1ZVL - chains A and B; structure by X-ray diffraction, 2.50 A resolution.

[Chain A (and B)]
Name: Nitric-oxide synthase, brain
Source organism: Rattus norvegicus
Notes: EC 1.14.13.39; fragment: neuronal oxide synthase oxygenase domain; chain B of this document is another copy of the same molecule, construct and numbering; everything in this record applies to it too
UniProtKB: P29476 (NOS1_RAT); residue numbers follow UniProt; this construct covers 298-716
Chain sequence (420 residues; numbered 297 to 716; the number before each row is that of its first residue):
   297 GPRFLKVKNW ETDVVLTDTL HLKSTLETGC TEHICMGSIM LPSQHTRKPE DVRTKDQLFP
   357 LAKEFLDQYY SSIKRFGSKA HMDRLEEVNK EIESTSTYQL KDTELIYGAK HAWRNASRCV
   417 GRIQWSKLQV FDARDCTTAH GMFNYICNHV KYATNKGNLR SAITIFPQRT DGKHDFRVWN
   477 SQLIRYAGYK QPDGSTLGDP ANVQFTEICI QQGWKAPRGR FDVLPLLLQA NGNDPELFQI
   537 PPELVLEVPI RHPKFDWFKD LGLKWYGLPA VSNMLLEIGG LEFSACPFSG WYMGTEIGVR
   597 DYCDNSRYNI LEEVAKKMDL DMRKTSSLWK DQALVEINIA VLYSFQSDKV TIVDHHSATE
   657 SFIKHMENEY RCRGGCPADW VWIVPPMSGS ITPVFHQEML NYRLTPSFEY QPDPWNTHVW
Construct notes: cloning artifact (297)
Metal / ion sites: Zn2+: C326, C331 (shared with C326(B), C331(B) of chain B); heme Fe near C415 (its only coordinating residue here)
Ligand contacts:
  - arginine (ARG): Q478, Y562, P565, V567, W587, Y588, E592, I593, D597
  - tetrahydrobiopterin (H4B), molecule 1: W306, W676, F691, H692, Q693, E694
  - tetrahydrobiopterin (H4B), molecule 2: S334, M336, R596, V677, W678
  - heme (HEM): W409, A412, R414, C415, V416, G417, Q420, L424, S457, M570, F584, S585, G586, W587, M589, E592, V649, W678, F704, Y706
Curated features (UniProtKB/Swiss-Prot):
  - binding site ((6R)-L-erythro-5,6,7,8-tetrahydrobiopterin): S334, V677, W678, F691
  - binding site (heme b): C415, Y706
  - binding site (L-arginine): Q478, W587, Y588, E592
  - mutagenesis: Y588 (Y588F: No decrease in nitric-oxide synthase activity; Y588H: 50% decrease of nitric-oxide synthase activity; Y588S: 30% decrease of nitric-oxide synthase activity)

[Interface between chain A and chain B]
Contacting residue pairs - 123 pairs, chain A then chain B:
  L301(A) with I330(B), hydrophobic
  W306(A) with M336(B); L337(B), hydrophobic
  E307(A) with N601(B)
  H317(A) with I330(B)
  S320(A) with H329(B)
  T321(A) with H329(B), hydrogen bond (backbone-side chain)
  L322(A) with H329(B), hydrogen bond (backbone-side chain)
  E323(A) with E328(B); H329(B), salt bridge
  T324(A) with T327(B); E328(B), hydrogen bond (backbone-backbone); I330(B)
  C326(A) with C326(B), hydrophobic; T327(B); E328(B), hydrogen bond (backbone-backbone); C331(B), hydrophobic
  T327(A) with T324(B); C326(B)
  E328(A) with E323(B); T324(B), hydrogen bond (backbone-backbone); C326(B); E328(B)
  H329(A) with S320(B); T321(B), hydrogen bond (side chain-backbone); L322(B), hydrogen bond (side chain-backbone); E323(B), salt bridge; T324(B); Y698(B)
  I330(A) with L301(B), hydrophobic; T324(B); L696(B), hydrophobic; N697(B)
  C331(A) with C326(B), hydrophobic; C331(B), hydrophobic; N697(B), hydrogen bond (backbone-backbone)
  M332(A) with L301(B), hydrophobic; L696(B), hydrophobic
  S334(A) with W676(B); E694(B); M695(B), hydrogen bond (side chain-backbone)
  I335(A) with V303(B), hydrophobic; E694(B)
  M336(A) with W306(B); E694(B), hydrogen bond (backbone-side chain)
  L337(A) with W306(B), hydrophobic
  V595(A) with S686(B)
  R596(A) with S686(B); F691(B); H692(B)
  D600(A) with H692(B)
  N601(A) with E307(B)
  S602(A) with E307(B)
  T621(A) with D650(B), hydrogen bond; H652(B); S653(B), hydrogen bond
  S622(A) with L638(B); Q642(B); D650(B)
  S623(A) with I635(B)
  L624(A) with N634(B); I635(B), hydrophobic; L638(B), hydrophobic; H651(B); H652(B)
  D627(A) with V631(B); H651(B), salt bridge; H652(B), salt bridge; M683(B); S684(B), hydrogen bond; I687(B)
  Q628(A) with V631(B); E632(B); I635(B)
  L630(A) with I687(B), hydrophobic
  V631(A) with D627(B); Q628(B); V631(B), hydrophobic
  E632(A) with Q628(B)
  N634(A) with L624(B)
  I635(A) with S623(B); L624(B), hydrophobic; Q628(B)
  L638(A) with S622(B); L624(B), hydrophobic
  Q642(A) with S622(B), hydrogen bond
  D650(A) with T621(B), hydrogen bond; S622(B), hydrogen bond
  H651(A) with L624(B); D627(B), salt bridge
  H652(A) with T621(B); L624(B); D627(B), salt bridge
  W676(A) with S334(B); V677(B), hydrophobic
  V677(A) with W676(B), hydrophobic
  P682(A) with G685(B); S686(B), hydrogen bond (backbone-side chain)
  M683(A) with D627(B)
  S684(A) with D627(B), hydrogen bond; P682(B); M683(B); S684(B)
  G685(A) with P682(B)
  S686(A) with V595(B); R596(B); D600(B), hydrogen bond; P682(B), hydrogen bond (backbone-backbone)
  I687(A) with L607(B), hydrophobic; K626(B); L630(B), hydrophobic
  F691(A) with R596(B)
  H692(A) with R596(B); D600(B)
  E694(A) with S334(B); I335(B); M336(B), hydrogen bond (side chain-backbone)
  M695(A) with S334(B), hydrogen bond (backbone-side chain)
  L696(A) with I330(B), hydrophobic; M332(B), hydrophobic
  N697(A) with I330(B); C331(B), hydrogen bond (backbone-backbone)
  Y698(A) with H329(B)
Interface residues without a listed pair, chain A (63 interface residues in all): K302, V303, G325, G333, L607, K626, Q693
Interface residues without a listed pair, chain B (63 interface residues in all): H317, G325, G333, Q693, R699

[Summary]
Chain A and chain B each contribute 63 residues to their interface, with 23 hydrogen bonds and 6 salt bridges.
Polar pairs include E323(A)-H329(B), D627(A)-H651(B) and D627(A)-H652(B). Ligands of chain A: heme,
tetrahydrobiopterin and arginine.
Both chains are Nitric-oxide synthase, brain (Rattus norvegicus). Entry 1ZVL (Rat Neuronal Nitric Oxide
Synthase Oxygenase Domain complexed with natural substrate L-Arg) was determined by X-ray diffraction,
deposited together with 1ZVI.
